9FH9 - chains C and J of the 12 polymer chains in the assembly; structure by electron microscopy, 2.50 A resolution.

[Chain C]
Protein: Histone H2A type 3
Source organism: Homo sapiens
UniProt: Q7L7L0 (H2A3_HUMAN); residues 0-129 here correspond to UniProt positions 1-130 (UniProt number = residue number + 1)
Amino-acid sequence (130 residues; numbered 0 to 129; the number before each row is that of its first residue; numbering starts at 0):
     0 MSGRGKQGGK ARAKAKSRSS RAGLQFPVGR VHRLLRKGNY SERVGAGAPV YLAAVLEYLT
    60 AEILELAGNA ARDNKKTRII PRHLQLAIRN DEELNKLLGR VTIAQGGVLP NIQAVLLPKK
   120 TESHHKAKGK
Disordered / not traced: 0-15, 118-129
Swiss-Prot annotation at these positions:
  - modified residue: Ser1 (N-acetylserine), Arg3 (Citrulline), Lys5 (N6-(2-hydroxyisobutyryl)lysine), Lys9 (N6-(2-hydroxyisobutyryl)lysine), Lys13 (N6-(beta-hydroxybutyryl)lysine), Lys36 (N6-(2-hydroxyisobutyryl)lysine), Lys74 (N6-(2-hydroxyisobutyryl)lysine), Lys75 (N6-(2-hydroxyisobutyryl)lysine), Lys95 (N6-(2-hydroxyisobutyryl)lysine), Gln104 (N5-methylglutamine), Lys118 (N6-(2-hydroxyisobutyryl)lysine), Lys119 (N6-crotonyllysine), Thr120 (Phosphothreonine), Lys125 (N6-crotonyllysine)
  - cross-link (Glycyl lysine isopeptide (Lys-Gly)): Lys13 (interchain with G-Cter in ubiquitin), Lys15 (interchain with G-Cter in ubiquitin), Lys119 (interchain with G-Cter in ubiquitin)

[Chain J]
Molecule: 147-nt DNA strand
Source organism: Homo sapiens
Sequence (147 nucleotides; row label = number of the first residue in the row; numbers below 1 keep their minus sign (DA-73 is residue -73)):
   -73 ATCGGATGTA TATATCTGAC ACGTGCCTGG AGACTAGGGA GTAATCCCCT TGGCGGTTAA
   -13 AACGCGGGGG ACAGCGCGTA CGTGCGTTTA AGCGGTGCTA GAGCTGTCTA CGACCAATTG
    47 AGCGGCCTCG GCACCGGGAT TCTCGAT
Disordered / not traced: -73, 73

[Interface between chain C and chain J]
Residue-residue contacts (11; chain C residue first):
  Arg29(C) with DG48(J), hydrogen bond to the phosphate; DC49(J), salt bridge to the phosphate
  Arg42(C) with DG38(J), sugar contact; DA39(J), phosphate contact
  Val43(C) with DG38(J), sugar contact; DA39(J), hydrogen bond to the phosphate
  Gly44(C) with DG38(J), phosphate contact
  Ala45(C) with DG38(J), phosphate contact
  Lys75(C) with DC58(J), phosphate contact; DA59(J), salt bridge to the phosphate
  Thr76(C) with DC58(J), hydrogen bond to the phosphate
Interface residues without a listed pair, chain C (11 interface residues in all): Arg35, Glu41, Lys74, Arg77
Interface residues without a listed pair, chain J (7 interface residues in all): DG57

[Summary]
The interface between chain C and chain J involves 11 residues on one side and 7 on the other, with 3 hydrogen
bonds and 2 salt bridges. Polar contacts include Arg29(C)-DG48(J), Val43(C)-DA39(J) and Thr76(C)-DC58(J).
Here chain C is Histone H2A type 3 and chain J is a 147-nt DNA strand, both from Homo sapiens. Entry 9FH9
(Structure of CyclinB1 N-terminus bound to the NCP) was determined by electron microscopy together with 9FGQ
from the same study.
